PDB entry 1UAJ | X-ray diffraction, 1.85 A resolution | chain A

Chain A:
Name: tRNA (Guanine-N(1)-)-methyltransferase
Organism: Haemophilus influenzae
Notes: EC 2.1.1.31
Reference sequence: P43912 (TRMD_HAEIN); residues 1-246 here = UniProt positions 1-246
Chain sequence (274 residues; row label = number of the first residue in the row; numbers below 1 keep their minus sign (Met-19 is residue -19)):
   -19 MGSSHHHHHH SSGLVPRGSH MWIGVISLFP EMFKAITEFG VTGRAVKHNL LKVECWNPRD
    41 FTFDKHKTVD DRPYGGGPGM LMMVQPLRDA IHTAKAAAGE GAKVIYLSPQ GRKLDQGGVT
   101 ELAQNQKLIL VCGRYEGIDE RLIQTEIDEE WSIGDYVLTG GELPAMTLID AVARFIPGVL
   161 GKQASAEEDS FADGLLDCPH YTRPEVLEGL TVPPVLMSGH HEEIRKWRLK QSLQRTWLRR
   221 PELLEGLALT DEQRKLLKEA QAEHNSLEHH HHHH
Not modelled in the structure: -19 to -8, 161-173, 247-254
Sequence notes: expression tag (-19 to 0, 247-254)
Swiss-Prot annotation at these positions:
  - active site: Asp169 (Proton acceptor)
  - binding site (S-adenosyl-L-methionine): Tyr86, Gly113, Ile133 to Leu138
Reported in the primary citation:
  - catalytic residues: Asp169 (proposed by the authors, not directly observed)
  - specificity-determining residues: Glu116, Arg154 (proposed by the authors, not directly observed)

In short:
From UniProt: active-site residue Asp169 and 8 S-adenosyl-L-methionine-binding residues. The paper reports the
catalytic residue Asp169; specificity determinants Glu116 and Arg154.
Chain A is tRNA (Guanine-N(1)-)-methyltransferase (Haemophilus influenzae); the structure, Crystal structure
of tRNA(m1G37)methyltransferase: Insight into tRNA recognition, was determined by X-ray diffraction (same
publication as 1UAK, 1UAL and 1UAM).
